8BCD - chains B and J; structure by X-ray diffraction, 3.50 A resolution.

# Chain B
Protein: U5 small nuclear ribonucleoprotein 200 kDa helicase
From: Homo sapiens
Notes: EC 3.6.4.13
Reference sequence: O75643 (U520_HUMAN); residue numbers follow UniProt; this construct covers 394-2136
Sequence (1747 residues; numbered 390 to 2136; the number before each row is that of its first residue):
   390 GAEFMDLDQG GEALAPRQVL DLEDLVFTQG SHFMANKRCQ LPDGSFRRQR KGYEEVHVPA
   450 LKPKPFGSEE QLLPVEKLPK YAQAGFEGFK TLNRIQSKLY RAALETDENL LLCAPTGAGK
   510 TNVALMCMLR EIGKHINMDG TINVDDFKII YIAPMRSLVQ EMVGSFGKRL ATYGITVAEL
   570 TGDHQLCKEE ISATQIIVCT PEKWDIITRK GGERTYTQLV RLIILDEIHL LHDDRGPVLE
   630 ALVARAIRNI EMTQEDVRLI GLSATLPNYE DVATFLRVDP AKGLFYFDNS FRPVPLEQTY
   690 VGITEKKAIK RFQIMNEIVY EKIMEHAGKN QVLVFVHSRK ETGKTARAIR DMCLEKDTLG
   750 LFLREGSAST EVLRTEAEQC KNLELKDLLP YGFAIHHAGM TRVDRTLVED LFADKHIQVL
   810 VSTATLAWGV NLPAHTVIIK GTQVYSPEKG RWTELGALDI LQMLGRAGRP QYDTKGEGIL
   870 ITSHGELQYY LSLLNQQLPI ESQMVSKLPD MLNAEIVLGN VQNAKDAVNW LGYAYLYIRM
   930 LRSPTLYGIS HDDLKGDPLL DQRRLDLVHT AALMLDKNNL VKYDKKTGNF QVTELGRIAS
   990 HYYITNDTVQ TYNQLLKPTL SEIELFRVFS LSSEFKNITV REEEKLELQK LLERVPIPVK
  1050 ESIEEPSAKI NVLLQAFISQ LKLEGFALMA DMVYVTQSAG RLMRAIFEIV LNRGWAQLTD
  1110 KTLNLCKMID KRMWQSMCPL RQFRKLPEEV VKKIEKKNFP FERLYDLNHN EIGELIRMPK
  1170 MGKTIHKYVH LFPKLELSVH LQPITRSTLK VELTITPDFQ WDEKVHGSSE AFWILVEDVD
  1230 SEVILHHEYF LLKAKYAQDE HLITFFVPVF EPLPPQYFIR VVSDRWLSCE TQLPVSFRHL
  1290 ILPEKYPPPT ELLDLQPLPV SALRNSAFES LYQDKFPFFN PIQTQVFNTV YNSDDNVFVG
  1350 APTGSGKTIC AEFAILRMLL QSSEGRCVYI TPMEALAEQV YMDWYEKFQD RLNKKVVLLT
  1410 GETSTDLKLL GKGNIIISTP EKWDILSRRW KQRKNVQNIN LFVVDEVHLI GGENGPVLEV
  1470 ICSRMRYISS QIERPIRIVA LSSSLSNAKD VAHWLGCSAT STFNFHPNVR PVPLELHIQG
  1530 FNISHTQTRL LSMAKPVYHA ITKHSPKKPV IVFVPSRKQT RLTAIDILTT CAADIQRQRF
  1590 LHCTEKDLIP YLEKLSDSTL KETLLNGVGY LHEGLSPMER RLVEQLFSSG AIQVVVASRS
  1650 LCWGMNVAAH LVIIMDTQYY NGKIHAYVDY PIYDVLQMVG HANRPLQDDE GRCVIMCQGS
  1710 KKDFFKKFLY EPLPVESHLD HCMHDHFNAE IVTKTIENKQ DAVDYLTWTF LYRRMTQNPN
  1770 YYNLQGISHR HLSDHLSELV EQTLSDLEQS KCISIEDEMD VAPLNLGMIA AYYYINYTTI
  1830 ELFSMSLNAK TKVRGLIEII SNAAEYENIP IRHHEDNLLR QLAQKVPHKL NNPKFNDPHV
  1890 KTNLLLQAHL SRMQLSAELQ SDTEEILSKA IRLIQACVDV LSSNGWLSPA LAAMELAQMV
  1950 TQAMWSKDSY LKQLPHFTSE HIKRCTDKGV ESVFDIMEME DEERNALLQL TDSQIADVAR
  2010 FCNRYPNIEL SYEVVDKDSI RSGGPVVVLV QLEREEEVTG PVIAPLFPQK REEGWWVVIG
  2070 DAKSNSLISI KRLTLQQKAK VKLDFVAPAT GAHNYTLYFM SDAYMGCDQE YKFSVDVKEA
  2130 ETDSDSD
Disordered / not traced: 390-402, 2127-2136
Differences from the reference sequence: expression tag (390-393)
Ligand contacts: phenylsulfonylcarbamodithioic acid (QB0): Ile-1193, Lys-1199, Phe-1255, Gly-1460, Pro-1680, Ile-1681, His-1727, Tyr-1770

# Chain J
Protein: Pre-mRNA-processing-splicing factor 8
From: Homo sapiens
Reference sequence: Q6P2Q9 (PRP8_HUMAN); residue numbers follow UniProt; this construct covers 2064-2320
Sequence (263 residues; row label = number of the first residue in the row):
  2058 GPLGSMTQTF SSKTEWRVRA ISAANLHLRT NHIYVSSDDI KETGYTYILP KNVLKKFICI
  2118 SDLRAQIAGY LYGVSPPDNP QVKEIRCIVM VPQWGTHQTV HLPGQLPQHE YLKEMEPLGW
  2178 IHTQPNESPQ LSPQDVTTHA KIMADNPSWD GEKTIIITCS FTPGSCTLTA YKLTPSGYEW
  2238 GRQNTDKGNN PKGYLPSHYE RVQMLLSDRF LGFFMVPAQS SWNYNFMGVR HDPNMKYELQ
  2298 LANPKEFYHE VHRPSHFLNF ALL
Disordered / not traced: 2058-2059
Differences from the reference sequence: expression tag (2058-2063)

# How chain B and chain J interact
Residue-residue contacts - 52 pairs, chain B then chain J:
  Thr-1008(B) / His-2084(J)  hydrogen bond
  Ser-1010(B) / Ala-2081(J)
  Glu-1011(B) / Glu-2303(J)
  Glu-1013(B) / Ala-2081(J)
  Glu-1013(B) / Asn-2082(J)
  Leu-1040(B) / Phe-2317(J)
  Leu-1041(B) / Arg-2074(J)
  Glu-1042(B) / Ser-2068(J)
  Glu-1042(B) / Ser-2069(J)  hydrogen bond (side chain-backbone)
  Glu-1042(B) / Arg-2074(J)  hydrogen bond (backbone-side chain)
  Arg-1043(B) / Arg-2074(J)  hydrogen bond (backbone-side chain)
  Arg-1043(B) / Phe-2317(J)
  Arg-1043(B) / Leu-2320(J)  hydrogen bond (side chain-backbone)
  Val-1044(B) / Arg-2074(J)  hydrogen bond (backbone-side chain)
  Pro-1045(B) / Arg-2310(J)  hydrogen bond (backbone-side chain)
  Pro-1045(B) / His-2313(J)
  Pro-1045(B) / Phe-2314(J)  hydrophobic
  Pro-1045(B) / Phe-2317(J)
  Pro-1047(B) / Ile-2078(J)  hydrophobic
  Val-1048(B) / Lys-2070(J)
  Lys-1049(B) / Ile-2078(J)
  Ser-1068(B) / Phe-2317(J)
  Ser-1068(B) / Ala-2318(J)
  Leu-1070(B) / Phe-2317(J)  hydrophobic
  Leu-1070(B) / Ala-2318(J)
  Leu-1070(B) / Leu-2320(J)
  Lys-1110(B) / Glu-2303(J)  salt bridge
  Trp-1123(B) / Glu-2307(J)
  Trp-1123(B) / Phe-2314(J)  hydrophobic
  Gln-1124(B) / Glu-2307(J)  hydrogen bond (backbone-side chain)
  Ser-1125(B) / Glu-2307(J)  hydrogen bond (backbone-side chain)
  Ser-1125(B) / Pro-2311(J)
  Met-1126(B) / Leu-2315(J)  hydrophobic
  Met-1126(B) / Ala-2318(J)  hydrophobic
  Asn-1147(B) / Arg-2287(J)  hydrogen bond
  Glu-1151(B) / Gln-2276(J)
  Arg-1152(B) / Gln-2276(J)
  Val-1228(B) / Gly-2269(J)
  Val-1228(B) / Asn-2300(J)  hydrogen bond (backbone-side chain)
  Asp-1229(B) / Asn-2109(J)  hydrogen bond
  Asp-1229(B) / Asn-2300(J)
  Ser-1230(B) / Asn-2300(J)  hydrogen bond
  Pro-1261(B) / Arg-2266(J)
  Pro-1264(B) / Leu-2268(J)
  Pro-1264(B) / Phe-2270(J)  hydrophobic
  Gln-1265(B) / Phe-2270(J)
  Gln-1265(B) / Leu-2298(J)
  Phe-1267(B) / Leu-2298(J)
  Pro-1283(B) / Leu-2298(J)
  Ser-1285(B) / Tyr-2168(J)
  Arg-1287(B) / Glu-2167(J)  salt bridge
  Arg-1287(B) / Glu-2171(J)  salt bridge
Interface residues without a listed pair, chain B (40 interface residues in all): Ile-1012, Ile-1046, Gln-1064, Gln-1106, Met-1117, Glu-1144, Phe-1259
Interface residues without a listed pair, chain J (39 interface residues in all): Phe-2067, Trp-2073, Ala-2077, Lys-2113, Ala-2299, Tyr-2305, His-2306, Val-2308, Asn-2316

# Overview
The interface between chain B and chain J involves 40 residues on one side and 39 on the other; the contacts
include 13 hydrogen bonds and 3 salt bridges. Among the polar pairs are Lys-1110(B)/Glu-2303(J),
Arg-1287(B)/Glu-2167(J) and Arg-1287(B)/Glu-2171(J). Bound to chain B: phenylsulfonylcarbamodithioic acid.
Chain B is U5 small nuclear ribonucleoprotein 200 kDa helicase and chain J is Pre-mRNA-processing-splicing
factor 8, both from Homo sapiens; the structure, Human Brr2 Helicase Region in complex with C-tail deleted
Jab1 and compound 50, was determined by X-ray diffraction (same publication as 8BC8, 8BC9, 8BCB, 8BCC, 8BCE,
8BCF and 8BCG).
